Entry 7OIK (electron microscopy, 3.50 A resolution); this record covers chains A and B.

# Chain A
Molecule: E3 ubiquitin-protein ligase RNF213
Organism: Mus musculus
Notes: EC 2.3.2.27, 3.6.4.-
UniProt: E9Q555 (RN213_MOUSE); aligned to UniProt positions 1-5148 over residues 1-5148 (the alignment contains insertions or deletions, so no single offset holds)
Chain sequence (5161 residues; row label = number of the first residue in the row):
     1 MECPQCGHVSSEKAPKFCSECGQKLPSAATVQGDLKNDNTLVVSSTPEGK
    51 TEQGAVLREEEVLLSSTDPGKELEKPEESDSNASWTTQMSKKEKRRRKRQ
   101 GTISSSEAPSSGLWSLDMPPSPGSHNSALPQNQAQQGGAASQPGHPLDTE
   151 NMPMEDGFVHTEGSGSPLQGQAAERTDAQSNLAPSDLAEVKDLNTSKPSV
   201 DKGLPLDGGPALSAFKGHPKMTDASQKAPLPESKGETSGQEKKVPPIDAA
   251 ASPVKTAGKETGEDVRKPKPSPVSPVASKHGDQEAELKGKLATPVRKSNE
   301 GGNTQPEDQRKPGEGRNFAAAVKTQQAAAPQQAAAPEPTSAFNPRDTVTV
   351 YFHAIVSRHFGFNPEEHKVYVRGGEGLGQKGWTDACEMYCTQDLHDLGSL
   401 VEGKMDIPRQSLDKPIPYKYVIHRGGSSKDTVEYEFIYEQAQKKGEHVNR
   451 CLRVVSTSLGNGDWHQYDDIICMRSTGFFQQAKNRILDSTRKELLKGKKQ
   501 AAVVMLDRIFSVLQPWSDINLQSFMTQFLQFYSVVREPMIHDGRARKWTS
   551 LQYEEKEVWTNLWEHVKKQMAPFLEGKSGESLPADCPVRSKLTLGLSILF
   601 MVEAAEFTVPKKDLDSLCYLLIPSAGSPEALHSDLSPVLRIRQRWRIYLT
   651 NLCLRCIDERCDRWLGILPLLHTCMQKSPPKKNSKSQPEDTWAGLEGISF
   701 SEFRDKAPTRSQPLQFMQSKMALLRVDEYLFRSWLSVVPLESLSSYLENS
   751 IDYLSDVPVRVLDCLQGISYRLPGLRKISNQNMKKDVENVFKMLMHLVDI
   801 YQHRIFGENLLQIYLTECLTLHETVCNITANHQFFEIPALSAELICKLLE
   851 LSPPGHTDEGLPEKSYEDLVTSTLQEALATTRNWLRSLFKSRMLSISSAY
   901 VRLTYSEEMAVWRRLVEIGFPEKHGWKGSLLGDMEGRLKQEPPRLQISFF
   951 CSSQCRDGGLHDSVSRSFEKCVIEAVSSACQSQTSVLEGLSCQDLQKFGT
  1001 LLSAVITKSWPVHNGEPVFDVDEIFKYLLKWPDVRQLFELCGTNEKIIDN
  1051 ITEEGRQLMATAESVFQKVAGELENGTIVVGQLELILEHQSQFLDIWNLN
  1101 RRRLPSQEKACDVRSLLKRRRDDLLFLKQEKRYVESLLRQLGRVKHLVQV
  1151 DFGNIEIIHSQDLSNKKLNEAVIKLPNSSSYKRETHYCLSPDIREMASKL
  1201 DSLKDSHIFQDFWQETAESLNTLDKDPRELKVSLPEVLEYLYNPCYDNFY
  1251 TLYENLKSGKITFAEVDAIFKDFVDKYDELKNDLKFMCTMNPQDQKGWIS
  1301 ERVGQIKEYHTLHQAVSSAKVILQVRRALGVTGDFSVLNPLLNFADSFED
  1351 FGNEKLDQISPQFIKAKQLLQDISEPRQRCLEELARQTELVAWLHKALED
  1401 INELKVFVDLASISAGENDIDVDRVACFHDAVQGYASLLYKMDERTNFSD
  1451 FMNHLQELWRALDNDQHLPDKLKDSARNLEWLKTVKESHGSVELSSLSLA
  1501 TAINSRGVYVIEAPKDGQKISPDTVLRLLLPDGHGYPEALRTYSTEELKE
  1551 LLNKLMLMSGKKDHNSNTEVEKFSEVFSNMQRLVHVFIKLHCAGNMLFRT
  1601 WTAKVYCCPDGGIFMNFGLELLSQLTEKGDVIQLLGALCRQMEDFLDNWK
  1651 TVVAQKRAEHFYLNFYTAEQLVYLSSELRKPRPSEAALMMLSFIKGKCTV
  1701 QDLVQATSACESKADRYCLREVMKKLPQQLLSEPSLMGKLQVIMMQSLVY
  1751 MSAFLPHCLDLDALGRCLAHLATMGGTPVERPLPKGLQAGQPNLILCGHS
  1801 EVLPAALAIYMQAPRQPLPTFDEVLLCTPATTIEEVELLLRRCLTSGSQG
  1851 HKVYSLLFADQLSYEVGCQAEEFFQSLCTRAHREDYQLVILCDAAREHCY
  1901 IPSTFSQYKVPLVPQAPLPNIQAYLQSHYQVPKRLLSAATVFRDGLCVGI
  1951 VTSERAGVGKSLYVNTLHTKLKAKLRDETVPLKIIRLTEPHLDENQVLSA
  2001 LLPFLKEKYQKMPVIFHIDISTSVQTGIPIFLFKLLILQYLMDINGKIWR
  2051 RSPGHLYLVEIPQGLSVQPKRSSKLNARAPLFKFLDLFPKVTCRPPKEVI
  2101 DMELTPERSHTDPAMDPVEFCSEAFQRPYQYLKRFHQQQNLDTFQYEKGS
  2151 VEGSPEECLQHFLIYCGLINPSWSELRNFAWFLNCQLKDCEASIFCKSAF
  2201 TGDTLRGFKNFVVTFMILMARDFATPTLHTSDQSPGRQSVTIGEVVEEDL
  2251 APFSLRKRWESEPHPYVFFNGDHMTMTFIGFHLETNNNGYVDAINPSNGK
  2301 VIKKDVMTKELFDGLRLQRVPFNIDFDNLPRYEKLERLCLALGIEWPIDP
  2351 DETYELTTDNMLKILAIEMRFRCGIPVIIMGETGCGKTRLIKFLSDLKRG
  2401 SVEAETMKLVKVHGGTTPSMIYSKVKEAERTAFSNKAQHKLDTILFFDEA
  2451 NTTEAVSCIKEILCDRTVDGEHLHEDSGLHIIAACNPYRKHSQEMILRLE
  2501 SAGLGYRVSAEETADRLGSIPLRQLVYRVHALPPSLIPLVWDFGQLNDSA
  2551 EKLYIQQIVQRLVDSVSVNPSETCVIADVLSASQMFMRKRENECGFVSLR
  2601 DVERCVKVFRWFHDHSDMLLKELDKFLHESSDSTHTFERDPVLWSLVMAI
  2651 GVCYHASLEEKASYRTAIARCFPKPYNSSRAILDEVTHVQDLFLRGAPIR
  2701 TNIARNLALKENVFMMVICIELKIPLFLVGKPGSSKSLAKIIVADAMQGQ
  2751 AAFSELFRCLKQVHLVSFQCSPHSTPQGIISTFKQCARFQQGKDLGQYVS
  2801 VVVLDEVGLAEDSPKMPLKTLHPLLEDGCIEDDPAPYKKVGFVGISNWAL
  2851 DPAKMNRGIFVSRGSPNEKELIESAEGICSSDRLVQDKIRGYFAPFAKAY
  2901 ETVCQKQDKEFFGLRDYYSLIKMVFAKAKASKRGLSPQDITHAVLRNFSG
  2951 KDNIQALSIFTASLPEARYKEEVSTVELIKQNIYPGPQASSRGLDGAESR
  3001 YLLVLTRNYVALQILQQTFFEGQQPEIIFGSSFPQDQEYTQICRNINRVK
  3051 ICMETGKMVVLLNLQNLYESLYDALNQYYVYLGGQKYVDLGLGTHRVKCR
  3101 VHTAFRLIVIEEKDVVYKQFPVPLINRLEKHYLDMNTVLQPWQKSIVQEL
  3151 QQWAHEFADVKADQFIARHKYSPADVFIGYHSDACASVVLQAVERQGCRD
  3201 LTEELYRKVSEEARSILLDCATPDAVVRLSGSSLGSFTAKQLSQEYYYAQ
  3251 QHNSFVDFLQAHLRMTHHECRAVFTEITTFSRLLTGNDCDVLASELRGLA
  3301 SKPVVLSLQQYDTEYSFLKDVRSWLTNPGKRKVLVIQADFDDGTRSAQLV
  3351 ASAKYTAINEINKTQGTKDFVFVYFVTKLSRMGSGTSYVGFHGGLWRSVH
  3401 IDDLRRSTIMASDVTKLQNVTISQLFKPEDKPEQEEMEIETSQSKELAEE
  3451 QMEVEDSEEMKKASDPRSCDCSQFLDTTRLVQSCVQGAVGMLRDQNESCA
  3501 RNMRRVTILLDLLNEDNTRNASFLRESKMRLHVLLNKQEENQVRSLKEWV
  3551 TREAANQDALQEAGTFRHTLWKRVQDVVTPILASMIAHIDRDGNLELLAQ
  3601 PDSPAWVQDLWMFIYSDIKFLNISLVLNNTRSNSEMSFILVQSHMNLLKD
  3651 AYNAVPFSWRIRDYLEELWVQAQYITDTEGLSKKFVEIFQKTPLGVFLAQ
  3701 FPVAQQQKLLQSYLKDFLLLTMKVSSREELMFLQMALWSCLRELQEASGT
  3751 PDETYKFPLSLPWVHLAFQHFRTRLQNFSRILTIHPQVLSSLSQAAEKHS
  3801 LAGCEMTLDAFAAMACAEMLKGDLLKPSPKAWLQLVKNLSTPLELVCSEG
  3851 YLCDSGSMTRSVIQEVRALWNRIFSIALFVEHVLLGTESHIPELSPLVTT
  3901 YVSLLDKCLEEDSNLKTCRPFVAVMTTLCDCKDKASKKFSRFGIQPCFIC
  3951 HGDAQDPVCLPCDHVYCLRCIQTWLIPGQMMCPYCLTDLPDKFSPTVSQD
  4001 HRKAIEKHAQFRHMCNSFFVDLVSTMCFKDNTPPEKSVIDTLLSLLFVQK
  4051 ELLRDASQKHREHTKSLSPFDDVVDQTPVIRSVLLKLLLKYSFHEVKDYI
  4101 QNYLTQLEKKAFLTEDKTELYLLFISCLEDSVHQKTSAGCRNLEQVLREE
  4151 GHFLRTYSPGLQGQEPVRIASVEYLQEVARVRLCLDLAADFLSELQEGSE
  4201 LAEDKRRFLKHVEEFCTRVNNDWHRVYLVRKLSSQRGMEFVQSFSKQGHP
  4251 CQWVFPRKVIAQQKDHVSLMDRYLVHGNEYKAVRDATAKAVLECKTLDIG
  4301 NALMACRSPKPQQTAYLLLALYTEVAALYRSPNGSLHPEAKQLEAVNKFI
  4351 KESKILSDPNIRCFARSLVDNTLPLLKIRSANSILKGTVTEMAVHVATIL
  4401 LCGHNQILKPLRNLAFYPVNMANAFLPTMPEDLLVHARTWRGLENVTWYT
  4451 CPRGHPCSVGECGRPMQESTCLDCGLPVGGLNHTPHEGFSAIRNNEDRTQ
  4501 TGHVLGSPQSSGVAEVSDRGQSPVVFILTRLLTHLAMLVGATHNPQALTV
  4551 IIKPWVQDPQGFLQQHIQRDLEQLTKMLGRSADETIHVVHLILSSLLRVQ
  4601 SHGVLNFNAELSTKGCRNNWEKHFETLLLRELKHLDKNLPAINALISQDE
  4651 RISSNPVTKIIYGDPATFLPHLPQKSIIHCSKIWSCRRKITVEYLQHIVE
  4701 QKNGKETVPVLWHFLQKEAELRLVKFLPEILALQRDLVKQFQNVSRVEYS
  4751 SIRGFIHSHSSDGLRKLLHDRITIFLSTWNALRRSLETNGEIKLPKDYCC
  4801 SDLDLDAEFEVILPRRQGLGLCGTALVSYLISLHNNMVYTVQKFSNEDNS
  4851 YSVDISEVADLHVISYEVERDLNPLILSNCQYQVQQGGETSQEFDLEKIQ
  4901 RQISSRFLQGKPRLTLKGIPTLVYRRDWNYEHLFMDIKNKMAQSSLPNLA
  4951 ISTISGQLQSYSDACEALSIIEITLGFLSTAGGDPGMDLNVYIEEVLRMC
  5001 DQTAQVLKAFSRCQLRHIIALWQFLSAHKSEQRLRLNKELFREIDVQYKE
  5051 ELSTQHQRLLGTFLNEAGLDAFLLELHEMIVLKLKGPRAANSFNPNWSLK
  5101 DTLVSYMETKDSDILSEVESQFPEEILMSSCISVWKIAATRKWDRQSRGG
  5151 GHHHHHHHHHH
Disordered / not traced: 1-491, 536-551, 577-590, 856-862, 1104-1111, 1176-1179, 1222-1228, 1355-1359, 1533-1536, 2064-2079, 2104-2112, 2228-2246, 3430-3471, 3627-3636, 4054-4059, 4433-4498, 5151-5161
Cystine bridges: Cys951-Cys992, Cys2605-Cys2653
Sequence notes: expression tag (5149-5161)
Ion coordination: Mg2+: Ser1961, Glu2060 (together with ATP); Zn2+ site 1: Cys3947, Cys3950, Cys3967, Cys3970; Zn2+ site 2: Cys3962, His3964, Cys3982, Cys3985
Ligand contacts: ATP (adenosine-5'-triphosphate): Ala1956, Gly1957, Val1958, Gly1959, Lys1960, Ser1961, Leu1962, Glu2060, Ala2114, Met2115, Asp2116, Glu2119, Phe2125, Trp2173, Ser2174, Arg2177, Lys2460, Pro2534, Ser2535
Curated features (UniProtKB/Swiss-Prot):
  - zinc finger: Cys3947 to Leu3986 (RING-type), Met4429 to Thr4501 (RZ-type)
  - active site: Cys4462 (Nucleophile)
  - binding site (ATP): Gly1957 to Leu1962, Glu2060, Ala2114, Asp2116, Arg2177, Lys2460, Ser2535
  - binding site (Zn(2+)): Cys3947, Cys3950, Cys3962, His3964, Cys3967, Cys3970, Cys3982, Cys3985, Cys4451, His4455, Cys4471, Cys4474
  - modified residue (Phosphoserine): Ser196, Ser2234
  - cross-link: Lys1128 (Glycyl lysine isopeptide (Lys-Gly) (interchain with G-Cter in SUMO2))

# Chain B
Molecule: Ubiquitin-conjugating enzyme E2 L3
Organism: Homo sapiens
Notes: EC 2.3.2.23
UniProt: P68036 (UB2L3_HUMAN); residues 1-154 here = UniProt positions 1-154
Chain sequence (166 residues; numbered -11 to 154; the number before each row is that of its first residue; numbers below 1 keep their minus sign (Gly-11 is residue -11)):
   -11 GWSHPQFEKPGSMAASRRLMKELEEIRKSGMKNFRNIQVDEANLLTWQGL
    39 IVPDNPPYDKGAFRIEINFPAEYPFKPPKITFKTKIYHPNIDEKGQVCLP
    89 VISAENWKPATKTDQVIQSLIALVNDPQPEHPLRADLAEEYSKDRKKFSK
   139 NAEEFTKKYGEKRPVD
Disordered / not traced: -11 to -1, 153-154
Sequence notes: expression tag (-11 to 0); conflict Ser17 (Cys in P68036), Ser137 (Cys in P68036)
Curated features (UniProtKB/Swiss-Prot):
  - active site: Cys86 (Glycyl thioester intermediate)
  - modified residue: Lys131 (N6-acetyllysine)

# How chain A and chain B interact
Pairs across the interface (21):
  Met4935(A) with Met1(B), hydrophobic
  Asn4939(A) with Met1(B)
  Lys5083(A) with Phe63(B)
  Ser5092(A) with Phe63(B), hydrogen bond (side chain-backbone)
  Phe5093(A) with Phe63(B), hydrophobic
  Trp5097(A) with Phe63(B); Trp95(B), hydrogen bond (side chain-backbone); Pro97(B), hydrophobic
  Asp5101(A) with Ala98(B)
  Thr5102(A) with Phe63(B)
  Ser5105(A) with Arg6(B); Pro62(B); Phe63(B); Pro97(B)
  Tyr5106(A) with Phe63(B), hydrophobic
  Glu5108(A) with Arg6(B), salt bridge; Lys9(B), hydrogen bond (backbone-side chain)
  Thr5109(A) with Arg5(B)
  Lys5110(A) with Met1(B); Ala2(B); Arg5(B)
Also at the interface, not in a pair above, chain A (15 interface residues in all): Asp4432, Asn5094
Also at the interface, not in a pair above, chain B (14 interface residues in all): Lys64, Lys82, Glu93, Lys96

# In short
15 residues of chain A face 14 of chain B across their interface; the contacts include 3 hydrogen bonds and 1
salt bridge. Polar pairs include Glu5108(A)-Arg6(B), Ser5092(A)-Phe63(B) and Trp5097(A)-Trp95(B). Bound to
chain A: ATP.
Chain A is E3 ubiquitin-protein ligase RNF213 (Mus musculus) and chain B is Ubiquitin-conjugating enzyme E2 L3
(Homo sapiens); the structure, Mouse RNF213:UBE2L3 transthiolation intermediate, chemically stabilized, was
determined by electron microscopy.
